PDB entry 9JQN | electron microscopy, 3.03 A resolution | chains A and J of the 12 polymer chains in the assembly

== Chain A ==
Name: V(D)J recombination-activating protein 1
Organism: Mus musculus
Notes: EC 3.1.-.-, 2.3.2.27
UniProt: P15919 (RAG1_MOUSE); numbering as in UniProt (aligned over 1-1040)
Amino-acid sequence (1040 residues; row label = number of the first residue in the row):
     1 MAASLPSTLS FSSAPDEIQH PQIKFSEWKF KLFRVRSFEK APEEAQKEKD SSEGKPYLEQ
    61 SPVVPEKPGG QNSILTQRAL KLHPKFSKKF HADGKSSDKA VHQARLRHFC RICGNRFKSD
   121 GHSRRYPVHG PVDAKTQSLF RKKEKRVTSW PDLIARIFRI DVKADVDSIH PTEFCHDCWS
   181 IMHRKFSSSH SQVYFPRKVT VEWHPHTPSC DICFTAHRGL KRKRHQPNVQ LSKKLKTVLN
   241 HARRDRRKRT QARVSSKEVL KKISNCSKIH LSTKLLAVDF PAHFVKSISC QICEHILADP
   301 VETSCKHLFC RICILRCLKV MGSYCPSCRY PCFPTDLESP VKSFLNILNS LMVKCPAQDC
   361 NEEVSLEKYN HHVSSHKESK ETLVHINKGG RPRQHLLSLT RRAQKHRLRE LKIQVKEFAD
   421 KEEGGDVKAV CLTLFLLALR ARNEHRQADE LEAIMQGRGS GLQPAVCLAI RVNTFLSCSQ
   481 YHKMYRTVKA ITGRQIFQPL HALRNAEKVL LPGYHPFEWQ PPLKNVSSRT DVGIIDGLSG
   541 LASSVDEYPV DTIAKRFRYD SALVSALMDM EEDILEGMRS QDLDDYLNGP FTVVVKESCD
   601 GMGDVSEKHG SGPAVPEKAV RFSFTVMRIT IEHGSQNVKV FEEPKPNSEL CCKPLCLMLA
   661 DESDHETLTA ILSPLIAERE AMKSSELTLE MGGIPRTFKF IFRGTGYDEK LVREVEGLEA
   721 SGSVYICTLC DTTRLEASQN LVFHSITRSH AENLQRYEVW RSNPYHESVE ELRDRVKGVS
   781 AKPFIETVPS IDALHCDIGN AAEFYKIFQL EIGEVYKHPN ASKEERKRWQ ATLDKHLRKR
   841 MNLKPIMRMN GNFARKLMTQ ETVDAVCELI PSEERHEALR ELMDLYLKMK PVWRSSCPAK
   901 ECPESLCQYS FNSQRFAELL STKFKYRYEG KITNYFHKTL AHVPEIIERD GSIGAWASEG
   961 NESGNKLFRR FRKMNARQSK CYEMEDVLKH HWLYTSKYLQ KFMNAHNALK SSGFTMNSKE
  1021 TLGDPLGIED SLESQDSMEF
Disordered / not traced: 1-460, 1009-1040
Metal / ion sites: Ca2+: Asp600 (shared with 1 residue of chain F); Zn2+: Cys727, Cys730, His937, His942
Swiss-Prot annotation at these positions:
  - zinc finger: Cys290 to Arg329 (RING-type), Leu351 to Lys380 (RAG1-type)
  - DNA-binding region: Gly389 to Gln456 (NBD)
  - binding site (Zn(2+)): Cys266, His270, Cys290, Cys293, His295, Cys305, His307, Cys310, Cys313, Cys325, Cys328, Cys355, Cys360, His372, His376
  - binding site (a divalent metal cation): Asp600, Asp708, Glu962
  - site: Trp893 (Essential for DNA hairpin formation, participates in base-stacking interactions near the cleavage site)
  - cross-link: Lys233 (Glycyl lysine isopeptide (Lys-Gly) (interchain with G-Cter in ubiquitin))
  - mutagenesis: Lys233 (K233M: Abolishes autoubiquitination), His307 (H307A: Displays lower E3 ligase activity and affects the joining step of V(D)J recombination), Cys325 (C325G: Loss of E3 ligase activity and affects the joining step of V(D)J recombination), Arg391 (R391A: Defects in converting nicked products to hairpins; R391L: Impairs DNA-binding and hairpin formation while maintaining some nicking activity), Arg393 (R393A: Impairs DNA-binding and hairpin formation while maintaining some nicking activity), Arg401 (R401A: Allows robust hairpin activity), Arg402 (R402A: Defects in converting nicked products to hairpins), Lys405 (K405A: Reduced hairpin activity), His406 (H406A: Allows robust hairpin activity), Arg407 (R407A: Impairs DNA-binding and reduces hairpin formation without affecting nicking activity), Asn443 (N443A: Impairs DNA-binding; when associated with A-445), His445 (H445A: Impairs DNA-binding; when associated with A-443), 23 further mutagenesis entries in UniProt

== Chain J ==
Molecule: 13-nt DNA strand
Sequence (13 nucleotides; numbered 4 to 16; the number before each row is that of its first residue):
     4 TGGATCTGGC CTG

== Chain A / chain J interface ==
Pairs across the interface - 20 pairs, chain A then chain J:
  Asp708(A) with DG16(J), phosphate contact
  Glu709(A) with DT15(J), phosphate contact; DG16(J), hydrogen bond to the phosphate
  Ser721(A) with DC14(J), sugar contact; DT15(J), hydrogen bond to the sugar
  Arg734(A) with DC14(J), sugar contact
  His795(A) with DG16(J), phosphate contact
  Glu803(A) with DC14(J), phosphate contact
  Lys823(A) with DG11(J), sugar contact; DG12(J), salt bridge to the phosphate
  Arg848(A) with DG16(J), sugar contact
  Arg927(A) with DC14(J), salt bridge to the phosphate
  Lys931(A) with DC13(J), hydrogen bond to the phosphate; DC14(J), salt bridge to the phosphate
  Thr933(A) with DC14(J), phosphate contact; DT15(J), phosphate contact
  Asn934(A) with DC14(J), phosphate contact; DT15(J), phosphate contact
  Tyr935(A) with DT15(J), phosphate contact; DG16(J), hydrogen bond to the phosphate
Interface residues without a listed pair, chain A (15 interface residues in all): Lys710, Gly722

== In short ==
15 residues of chain A face 6 of chain J across their interface, with 4 hydrogen bonds and 3 salt bridges.
Among the polar pairs are Ser721(A)-DT15(J), Glu709(A)-DG16(J) and Lys931(A)-DC13(J).
Here chain A is V(D)J recombination-activating protein 1 (Mus musculus) and chain J is a 13-nt DNA strand.
Entry 9JQN (CryoEM structure of mouse RAG SEC-2DNA) was determined by electron microscopy together with 9JPU,
9JPX, 9JTS and 9JTU from the same study.
